PDB entry 7WR4 | X-ray diffraction, 2.75 A resolution | chains A and C of the 3 polymer chains in the assembly

# Chain A
Name: OspC3
Organism: Shigella flexneri
Reference sequence: R4X5L7 (R4X5L7_SHIFL); residue numbers follow UniProt; this construct covers 53-474
Sequence (430 residues; each row starts with the number of its first residue):
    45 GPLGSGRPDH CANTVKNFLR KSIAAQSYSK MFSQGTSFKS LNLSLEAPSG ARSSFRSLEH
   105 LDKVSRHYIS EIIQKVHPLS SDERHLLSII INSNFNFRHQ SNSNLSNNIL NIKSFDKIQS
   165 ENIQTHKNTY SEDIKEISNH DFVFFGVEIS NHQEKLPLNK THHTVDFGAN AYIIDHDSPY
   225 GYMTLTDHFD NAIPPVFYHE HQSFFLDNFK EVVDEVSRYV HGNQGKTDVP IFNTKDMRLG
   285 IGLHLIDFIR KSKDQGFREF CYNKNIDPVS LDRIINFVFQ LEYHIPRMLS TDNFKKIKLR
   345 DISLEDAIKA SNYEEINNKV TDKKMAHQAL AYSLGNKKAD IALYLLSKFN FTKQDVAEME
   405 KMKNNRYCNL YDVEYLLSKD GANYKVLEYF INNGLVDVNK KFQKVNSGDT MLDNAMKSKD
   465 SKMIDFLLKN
Disordered / not traced: 45-49
Differences from the reference sequence: expression tag (45-52)

# Chain C
Name: Caspase-4
Organism: Homo sapiens
Notes: EC 3.4.22.57
Reference sequence: P49662 (CASP4_HUMAN); residues 102-377 here = UniProt positions 102-377
Sequence (280 residues; numbered 98 to 377; the number before each row is that of its first residue):
    98 SGRPSTDALK LCPHEEFLRL CKERAEEIYP IKERNNRTRL ALIICNTEFD HLPPRNGADF
   158 DITGMKELLE GLDYSVDVEE NLTARDMESA LRAFATRPEH KSSDSTFLVL MSHGILEGIC
   218 GTVHDEKKPD VLLYDTIFQI FNNRNCLSLK DKPKVIIVQA ARGANRGELW VRDSPASLEV
   278 ASSQSSENLE EDAVYKTHVE KDFIAFCSST PHNVSWRDST MGSIFITQLI TCFQKYSWCC
   338 HLEEVFRKVQ QSFETPRAKA QMPTIERLSM TRYFYLFPGN
Disordered / not traced: 98-103, 260-288, 312-314
Differences from the reference sequence: expression tag (98-101); engineered mutation Ala-258 (Cys in P49662)
UniProt features mapped onto this chain:
  - active site: His-210
  - site: Asp-289, Ala-290 (Cleavage)
  - modified residue: Arg-314 (Microbial infection: ADP-riboxanated arginine)
  - mutagenesis: Arg-152 (R152A: Abolished ability to cleave IL18), Ile-212 (I212D: Abolished ability to cleave IL18; when associated with D-261), Ala-261 (A261D: Abolished ability to cleave IL18; when associated with D-212), Trp-267 (W267L/N: Abolished interaction with Gasdermin-D (GSDMD) and ability to mediate its cleavage. Abolished binding to IL18 and ability to mediate its cleavage), Arg-269 (R269D: Abolished binding to IL18 and ability to mediate its cleavage), Asp-270 (D270A: Abolished autoprocessing and ability to form a heterotetramer composed of Caspase-4 subunit p10 and Caspase-4 subunit p20, preventing ability to cleave GSDMD and induce pyroptosis), Asp-289 (D289A: Abolished autoprocessing), Val-291 (V291N: Abolished interaction with Gasdermin-D (GSDMD) and ability to mediate its cleavage. Strongly decreased ability to cleave IL18), Lys-293 (K293A: Strongly decreased ability to cleave IL18), Arg-314 (R314A: Abolished ability to cleave Gasdermin-D (GSDMD). Abolished ability to cleave IL18), Ile-321 (I321D: Abolished ability to cleave IL18), Lys-356 (K356D: Abolished binding to IL18 and ability to mediate its cleavage)

# How chain A and chain C interact
Residue-residue contacts (19):
  Phe-241(A) / Arg-354(C)
  Tyr-242(A) / Arg-354(C)  hydrogen bond
  Arg-410(A) / Asp-156(C)  salt bridge
  Arg-410(A) / Phe-157(C)
  Asn-413(A) / Lys-163(C)
  Leu-414(A) / Asp-156(C)
  Leu-414(A) / Ile-159(C)  hydrophobic
  Leu-414(A) / Thr-160(C)
  Tyr-415(A) / Glu-177(C)  hydrogen bond
  Tyr-419(A) / Glu-177(C)  hydrogen bond
  Val-449(A) / Val-175(C)
  Val-449(A) / Glu-177(C)
  Asn-450(A) / Val-175(C)  hydrogen bond (backbone-backbone)
  Asn-450(A) / Glu-176(C)
  Asn-450(A) / Glu-177(C)  hydrogen bond (side chain-backbone)
  Lys-461(A) / Glu-177(C)  hydrogen bond (side chain-backbone)
  Lys-461(A) / Asn-178(C)  hydrogen bond (side chain-backbone)
  Lys-461(A) / Leu-179(C)
  Lys-463(A) / Asp-147(C)  salt bridge
Other interface residues (no listed pair), chain A (16 interface residues in all): Thr-173, Asp-350, Tyr-411, Lys-448, Ser-451
Other interface residues (no listed pair), chain C (15 interface residues in all): Leu-149, Glu-164, Met-318

# Summary
The interface between chain A and chain C involves 16 residues on one side and 15 on the other; the contacts
include 7 hydrogen bonds and 2 salt bridges. Polar contacts include Arg-410(A)/Asp-156(C),
Lys-463(A)/Asp-147(C) and Tyr-242(A)/Arg-354(C).
Chain A is OspC3 (Shigella flexneri) and chain C is Caspase-4 (Homo sapiens); the structure, Crystal structure
of OspC3-calmodulin-caspase-4 complex, was determined by X-ray diffraction together with 7WR3, 7WR5 and 7WR6
from the same study.
